5JTM - chains B and F of the 8 polymer chains in the assembly; structure by solution NMR.

[Chain B]
Protein: Protein-export protein SecB
Source organism: Escherichia coli (strain 55989 / EAEC)
UniProt: B7L735 (SECB_ECO55); residue numbers follow UniProt; this construct covers 1-155
Sequence (155 residues; each row starts with the number of its first residue):
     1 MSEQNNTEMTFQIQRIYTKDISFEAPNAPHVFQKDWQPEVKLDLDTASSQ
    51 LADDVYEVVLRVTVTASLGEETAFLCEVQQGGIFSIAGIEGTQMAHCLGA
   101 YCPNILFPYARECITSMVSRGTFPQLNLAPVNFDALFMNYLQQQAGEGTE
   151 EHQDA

[Chain F]
Protein: Alkaline phosphatase
Source organism: Escherichia coli (strain K12)
Notes: EC 3.1.3.1
UniProt: P00634 (PPB_ECOLI); residue numbers follow UniProt; this construct covers 1-25
Sequence (25 residues; row label = number of the first residue in the row):
     1 MKQSTIALALLPLLFTPVTKARTPE
Swiss-Prot annotation at these positions:
  - natural variant: Arg22 (deletion: In isozyme 3)

[How chain B and chain F interact]
Contacting residue pairs (53):
  Glu39(B) - Gln3(F)
  Glu39(B) - Ser4(F)
  Val40(B) - Gln3(F)
  Val40(B) - Ser4(F)
  Val40(B) - Ile6(F)
  Lys41(B) - Lys2(F)
  Leu42(B) - Ile6(F)
  Leu42(B) - Ala7(F)
  Leu42(B) - Leu8(F)
  Leu44(B) - Leu11(F)
  Thr46(B) - Leu11(F)
  Ser48(B) - Phe15(F)
  Ser48(B) - Thr16(F)
  Gln50(B) - Val18(F)
  Gln50(B) - Thr19(F)
  Asp53(B) - Thr19(F)
  Asp53(B) - Lys20(F)
  Asp53(B) - Thr23(F)
  Asp53(B) - Pro24(F)
  Asp54(B) - Pro24(F)
  Tyr56(B) - Phe15(F)
  Tyr56(B) - Thr16(F)
  Tyr56(B) - Pro17(F)
  Tyr56(B) - Val18(F)
  Val58(B) - Phe15(F)
  Val59(B) - Phe15(F)
  Thr65(B) - Met1(F)
  Ser67(B) - Met1(F)
  Glu70(B) - Met1(F)
  Glu71(B) - Met1(F)
  Thr72(B) - Met1(F)
  Ile86(B) - Val18(F)
  Ala87(B) - Ala21(F)
  Gly88(B) - Ala21(F)
  Gly88(B) - Arg22(F)
  Ile89(B) - Ala21(F)
  Glu90(B) - Lys20(F)
  Glu90(B) - Ala21(F)
  Glu90(B) - Arg22(F)
  Met94(B) - Pro17(F)
  Met94(B) - Val18(F)
  Leu98(B) - Phe15(F)
  Leu98(B) - Val18(F)
  Gly99(B) - Phe15(F)
  Asn127(B) - Ile6(F)
  Leu128(B) - Ile6(F)
  Ala129(B) - Ile6(F)
  Val131(B) - Leu8(F)
  Phe133(B) - Ala9(F)
  Phe133(B) - Leu10(F)
  Phe133(B) - Leu11(F)
  Leu136(B) - Leu10(F)
  Phe137(B) - Leu10(F)
Also at the interface, not in a pair above, chain B (35 interface residues in all): Ala47, Phe107
Also at the interface, not in a pair above, chain F (22 interface residues in all): Thr5, Leu14

[Summary]
The interface between chain B and chain F involves 35 residues on one side and 22 on the other.
Chain B is Protein-export protein SecB (Escherichia coli (strain 55989 / EAEC)) and chain F is Alkaline
phosphatase (Escherichia coli (strain K12)); the structure, The structure of chaperone SecB in complex with
unstructured PhoA binding site a, was determined by solution NMR (same publication as 5JTL, 5JTN, 5JTO, 5JTP,
5JTQ and 5JTR).
